8PP2 - chains B and F of the 6 polymer chains in the assembly; structure by X-ray diffraction, 2.00 A resolution.

Chain B (and F):
Name: Ferritin heavy chain, N-terminally processed
Organism: Homo sapiens
Notes: chain F of this document is another copy of the same molecule, construct and numbering; everything in this record applies to it too
Reference sequence: P02794 (FRIH_HUMAN); numbering as in UniProt (aligned over 6-177)
Sequence (172 residues; each row starts with the number of its first residue):
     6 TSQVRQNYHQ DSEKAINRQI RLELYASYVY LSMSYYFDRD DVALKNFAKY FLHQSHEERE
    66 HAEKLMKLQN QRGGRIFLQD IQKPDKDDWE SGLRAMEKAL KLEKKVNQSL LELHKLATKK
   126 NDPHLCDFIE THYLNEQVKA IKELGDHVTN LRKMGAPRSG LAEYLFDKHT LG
Construct notes: engineered mutation K19 (Ala in P02794), R26 (Asn in P02794), Q87 (Lys in P02794), K91 (Cys in P02794), R99 (Asn in P02794), K103 (Cys in P02794), K106 (His in P02794), K110 (Asn in P02794), K124 (Asp in P02794), R163 (Glu in P02794)
Ion coordination: Fe ion: E28, E63, H66
Swiss-Prot annotation at these positions:
  - binding site (Fe cation): E28, E63, H66, E108, Q142
  - site: R23 (Essential for association with cargo receptor NCOA4)
  - mutagenesis: R23 (R23A: Abrogates interaction with NCOA4. Fails to localize to punctate lysosomal structures), E28 (E28A: Reduces iron binding and oxidation rate; when associated with Q-87), E108 (E108A: No effect on iron binding but the oxidation rate is severely reduced; when associated with Q-87)

Interface between chain B and chain F:
Residue-residue contacts (25; chain B residue first):
  Q8(B) - L105(F)
  Q8(B) - K109(F)  hydrogen bond (backbone-side chain)
  Q8(B) - G150(F)  hydrogen bond (side chain-backbone)
  Q8(B) - V153(F)
  Q8(B) - T154(F)  hydrogen bond
  Q8(B) - R157(F)
  V9(B) - K109(F)
  V9(B) - I146(F)
  V9(B) - K147(F)
  R10(B) - K109(F)  hydrogen bond (backbone-side chain)
  Q11(B) - K109(F)  hydrogen bond (side chain-backbone)
  Q11(B) - N112(F)  hydrogen bond
  Q11(B) - Q113(F)  hydrogen bond
  Q11(B) - I146(F)
  N12(B) - L116(F)
  N75(B) - K147(F)
  Q76(B) - V143(F)
  R77(B) - V143(F)
  P128(B) - L116(F)  hydrophobic
  P128(B) - H119(F)
  P128(B) - L139(F)  hydrophobic
  H129(B) - L139(F)
  H129(B) - N140(F)  hydrogen bond
  H129(B) - V143(F)
  D132(B) - E135(F)
Also at the interface, not in a pair above, chain B (12 interface residues in all): N126
Also at the interface, not in a pair above, chain F (19 interface residues in all): K120, T136, K144

Overview:
12 residues of chain B face 19 of chain F across their interface; the contacts include 8 hydrogen bonds. Among
the polar pairs are Q8(B)-K109(F), Q8(B)-G150(F) and Q8(B)-T154(F). UniProt lists 5 Fe cation-binding residues
and 3 mutagenesis sites on chain B.
Both chains are Ferritin heavy chain, N-terminally processed (Homo sapiens). Entry 8PP2 (Binary crystal
structure of positively supercharged ferritin variant Ftn(pos) and native(K86Q) human heavy chain ferritin (Mg
...) was determined by X-ray diffraction together with 8PP3, 8PP4 and 8PP5 from the same study.
